Entry 8K24 (electron microscopy, 3.72 A resolution); this record covers chains k and p of the 32 polymer chains in the assembly.

# Chain k
Molecule: Csy3
Source organism: Vibrio phage ICP1_2004_A
UniProtKB: F1D5V6 (F1D5V6_9CAUD); numbering as in UniProt (aligned over 1-306)
Amino-acid sequence (306 residues; numbered 1 to 306; the number before each row is that of its first residue):
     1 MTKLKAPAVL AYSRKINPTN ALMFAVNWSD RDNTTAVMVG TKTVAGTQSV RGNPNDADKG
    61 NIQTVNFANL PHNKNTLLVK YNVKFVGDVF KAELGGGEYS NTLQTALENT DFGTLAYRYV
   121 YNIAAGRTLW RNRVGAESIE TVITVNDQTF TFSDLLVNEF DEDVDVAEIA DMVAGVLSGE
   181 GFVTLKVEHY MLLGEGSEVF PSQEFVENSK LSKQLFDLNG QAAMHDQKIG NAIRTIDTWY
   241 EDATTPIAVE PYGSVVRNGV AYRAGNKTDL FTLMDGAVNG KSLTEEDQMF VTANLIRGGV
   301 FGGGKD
Disordered / not traced: 1, 304-306

# Chain p
Molecule: 60-nt RNA strand
Source organism: Vibrio phage ICP1_2004_A
Sequence (60 nucleotides; numbered -7 to 52; the number before each row is that of its first residue; numbers below 1 keep their minus sign (C-7 is residue -7)):
    -7 CUUAAAGAGU CAACCCUUUG CUUAUCUUCC CUAUUUAAAU GUUAGCAGCC GCAUAGGCUG

# Chain k / chain p interface
Contacting residue pairs (52):
  Ala11(k) with A-3(p), sugar contact
  Tyr12(k) with A-3(p), hydrogen bond to the sugar; A-2(p), sugar contact
  Ser13(k) with A-3(p), phosphate contact; A-2(p), hydrogen bond to the phosphate
  Arg14(k) with A-3(p), phosphate contact; A-2(p), hydrogen bond to the phosphate; G-1(p), salt bridge to the phosphate
  Val44(k) with A5(p), sugar contact
  Ala45(k) with A5(p), hydrogen bond to the sugar; C6(p), phosphate contact; C7(p), phosphate contact
  Gly46(k) with A5(p), sugar contact; C6(p), phosphate contact
  Thr47(k) with C6(p), phosphate contact
  Asn61(k) with A5(p), base contact
  Gln63(k) with A5(p), base contact
  Val65(k) with A5(p), base contact
  Glu93(k) with A-4(p), base contact; A-3(p), hydrogen bond to the sugar
  Leu94(k) with A-4(p), base contact; A-3(p), base contact
  Trp130(k) with A0(p), base contact
  Arg131(k) with C3(p), salt bridge to the phosphate; A4(p), salt bridge to the phosphate
  Ser202(k) with G1(p), phosphate contact; U2(p), phosphate contact
  Gln203(k) with G1(p), sugar contact; U2(p), hydrogen bond to the phosphate; C3(p), phosphate contact
  Glu204(k) with G1(p), base contact
  Phe205(k) with G1(p), stacking on the base
  Ser212(k) with A4(p), base contact
  His225(k) with G1(p), salt bridge to the phosphate
  Gln227(k) with A0(p), sugar contact; G1(p), hydrogen bond to the phosphate
  Lys228(k) with A0(p), hydrogen bond to the base; G1(p), phosphate contact; U2(p), salt bridge to the phosphate
  Asn231(k) with A0(p), hydrogen bond to the base
  Arg234(k) with G-1(p), sugar contact; A0(p), salt bridge to the phosphate
  Val255(k) with A0(p), base contact
  Arg257(k) with A0(p), base contact; G1(p), phosphate contact; U2(p), salt bridge to the phosphate
  Arg297(k) with A-2(p), sugar contact; G-1(p), sugar contact
  Gly298(k) with A-2(p), sugar contact
  Gly299(k) with A-2(p), sugar contact
  Val300(k) with A-3(p), base contact; A-2(p), base contact
Other interface residues (no listed pair), chain k (34 interface residues in all): Phe200, Lys213, Glu250

# Overview
Chain k and chain p form an interface of 34 and 12 residues respectively; the contacts include 9 hydrogen
bonds, 7 salt bridges and 1 aromatic stacking contact. Polar contacts include Lys228(k)-A0(p), Asn231(k)-A0(p)
and Tyr12(k)-A-3(p).
Here chain k is Csy3 and chain p is a 60-nt RNA strand, both from Vibrio phage ICP1_2004_A. Entry 8K24 (ICP1
Csy-dsDNA-Cas1-Cas2/3 complex (fully assembled form), C2 symmetry) was determined by electron microscopy.
